PDB entry 5NSS | electron microscopy, 5.80 A resolution (low resolution: residue-level contacts below are approximate; hydrogen-bond / salt-bridge calls are withheld) | chains C and D of the 14 polymer chains in the assembly

== Chain C ==
Protein: DNA-directed RNA polymerase subunit beta
From: Escherichia coli K-12
Notes: EC 2.7.7.6
UniProtKB: P0A8V2 (RPOB_ECOLI); residue numbers follow UniProt; this construct covers 1-1342
Sequence (1342 residues; row label = number of the first residue in the row):
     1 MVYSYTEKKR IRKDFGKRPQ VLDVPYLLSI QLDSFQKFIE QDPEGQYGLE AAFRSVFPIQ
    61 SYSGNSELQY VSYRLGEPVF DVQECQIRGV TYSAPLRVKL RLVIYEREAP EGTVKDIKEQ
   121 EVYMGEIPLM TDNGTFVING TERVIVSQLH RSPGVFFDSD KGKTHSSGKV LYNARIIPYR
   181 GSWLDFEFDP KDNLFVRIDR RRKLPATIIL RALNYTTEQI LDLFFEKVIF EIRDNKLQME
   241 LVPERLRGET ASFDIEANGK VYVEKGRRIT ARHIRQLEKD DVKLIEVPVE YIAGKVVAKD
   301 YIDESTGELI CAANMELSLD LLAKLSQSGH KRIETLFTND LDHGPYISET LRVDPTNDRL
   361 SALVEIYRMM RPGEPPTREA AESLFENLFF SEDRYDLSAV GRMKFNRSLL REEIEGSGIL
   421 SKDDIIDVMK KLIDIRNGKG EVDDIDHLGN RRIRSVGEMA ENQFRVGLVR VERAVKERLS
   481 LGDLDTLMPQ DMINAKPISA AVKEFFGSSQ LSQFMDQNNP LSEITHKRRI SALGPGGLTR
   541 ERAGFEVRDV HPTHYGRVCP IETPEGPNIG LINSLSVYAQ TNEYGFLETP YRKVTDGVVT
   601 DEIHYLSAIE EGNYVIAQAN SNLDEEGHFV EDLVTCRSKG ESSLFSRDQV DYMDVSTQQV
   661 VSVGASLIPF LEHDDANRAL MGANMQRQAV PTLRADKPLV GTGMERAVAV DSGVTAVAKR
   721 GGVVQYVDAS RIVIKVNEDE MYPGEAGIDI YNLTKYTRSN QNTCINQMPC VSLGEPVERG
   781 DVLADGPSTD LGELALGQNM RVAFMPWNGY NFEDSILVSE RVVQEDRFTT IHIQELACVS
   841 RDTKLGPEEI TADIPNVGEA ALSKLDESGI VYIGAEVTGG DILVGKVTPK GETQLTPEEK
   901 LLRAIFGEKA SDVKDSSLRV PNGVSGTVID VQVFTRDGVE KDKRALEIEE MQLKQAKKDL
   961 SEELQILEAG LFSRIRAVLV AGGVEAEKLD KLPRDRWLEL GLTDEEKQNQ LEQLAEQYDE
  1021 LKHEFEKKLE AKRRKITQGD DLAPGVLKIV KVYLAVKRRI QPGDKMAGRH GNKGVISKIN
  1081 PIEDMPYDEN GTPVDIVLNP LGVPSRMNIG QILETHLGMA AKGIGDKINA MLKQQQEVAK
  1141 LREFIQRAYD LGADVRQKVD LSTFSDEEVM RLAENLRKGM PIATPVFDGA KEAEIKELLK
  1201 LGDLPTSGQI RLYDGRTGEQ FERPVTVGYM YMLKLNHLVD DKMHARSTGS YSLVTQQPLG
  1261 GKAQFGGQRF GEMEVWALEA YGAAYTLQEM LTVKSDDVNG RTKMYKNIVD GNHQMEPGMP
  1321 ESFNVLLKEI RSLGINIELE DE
Not modelled in the structure: 1341-1342

== Chain D ==
Protein: DNA-directed RNA polymerase subunit beta'
From: Escherichia coli K-12
Notes: EC 2.7.7.6
UniProtKB: P0A8T7 (RPOC_ECOLI); residue numbers follow UniProt; this construct covers 1-54, 99-1407
Sequence (1449 residues; each row starts with the number of its first residue; note: 2 numbers in that range are skipped by the numbering (no residue carries them; nothing is unmodelled there); a row labelled like 54A-54Z holds insertion residues (54A, then the next letters in order); X marks 42 residues of unknown identity (built as UNK)):
     1 MKDLLKFLKA QTKTEEFDAI KIALASPDMI RSWSFGEVKK PETINYRTFK PERD
54A-54Z GLFCARIFGPVKDYECLCGKYKRLKH
55A-55R RGVICEKCGVEVTQTKVR
    56 XXXXXXXXXX XXXXXXXXXX XXXXXXXXXX XXXXXXXXXX XX
    99 RERMGHIELA SPTAHIWFLK SLPSRIGLLL DMPLRDIERV LYFESYVVIE GGMTNLERQQ
   159 ILTEEQYLDA LEEFGDEFDA KMGAEAIQAL LKSMDLEQEC EQLREELNET NSETKRKKLT
   219 KRIKLLEAFV QSGNKPEWMI LTVLPVLPPD LRPLVPLDGG RFATSDLNDL YRRVINRNNR
   279 LKRLLDLAAP DIIVRNEKRM LQEAVDALLD NGRRGRAITG SNKRPLKSLA DMIKGKQGRF
   339 RQNLLGKRVD YSGRSVITVG PYLRLHQCGL PKKMALELFK PFIYGKLELR GLATTIKAAK
   399 KMVEREEAVV WDILDEVIRE HPVLLNRAPT LHRLGIQAFE PVLIEGKAIQ LHPLVCAAYN
   459 ADFDGDQMAV HVPLTLEAQL EARALMMSTN NILSPANGEP IIVPSQDVVL GLYYMTRDCV
   519 NAKGEGMVLT GPKEAERLYR SGLASLHARV KVRITEYEKD ANGELVAKTS LKDTTVGRAI
   579 LWMIVPKGLP YSIVNQALGK KAISKMLNTC YRILGLKPTV IFADQIMYTG FAYAARSGAS
   639 VGIDDMVIPE KKHEIISEAE AEVAEIQEQF QSGLVTAGER YNKVIDIWAA ANDRVSKAMM
   699 DNLQTETVIN RDGQEEKQVS FNSIYMMADS GARGSAAQIR QLAGMRGLMA KPDGSIIETP
   759 ITANFREGLN VLQYFISTHG ARKGLADTAL KTANSGYLTR RLVDVAQDLV VTEDDCGTHE
   819 GIMMTPVIEG GDVKEPLRDR VLGRVTAEDV LKPGTADILV PRNTLLHEQW CDLLEENSVD
   879 AVKVRSVVSC DTDFGVCAHC YGRDLARGHI INKGEAIGVI AAQSIGEPGT QLTMRTFHIG
   939 GAASRAAAES SIQVKNKGSI KLSNVKSVVN SSGKLVITSR NTELKLIDEF GRTKESYKVP
   999 YGAVLAKGDG EQVAGGETVA NWDPHTMPVI TEVSGFVRFT DMIDGQTITR QTDELTGLSS
  1059 LVVLDSAERT AGGKDLRPAL KIVDAQGNDV LIPGTDMPAQ YFLPGKAIVQ LEDGVQISSG
  1119 DTLARIPQES GGTKDITGGL PRVADLFEAR RPKEPAILAE ISGIVSFGKE TKGKRRLVIT
  1179 PVDGSDPYEE MIPKWRQLNV FEGERVERGD VISDGPEAPH DILRLRGVHA VTRYIVNEVQ
  1239 DVYRLQGVKI NDKHIEVIVR QMLRKATIVN AGSSDFLEGE QVEYSRVKIA NRELEANGKV
  1299 GATYSRDLLG ITKASLATES FISAASFQET TRVLTEAAVA GKRDELRGLK ENVIVGRLIP
  1359 AGTGYAYHQD RMRRRAAGEA PAAPQVTAED ASASLAELLN AGLGGSDNE
Not modelled in the structure: 1-14, 54A-54Z, 55A-55R, 1048-1055, 1377-1407

== Interface between chain C and chain D ==
Pairs across the interface (208):
  Asp549(C) - Pro750(D)
  Val550(C) - Pro750(D)
  Val550(C) - Phe773(D)
  His551(C) - Phe773(D)
  Tyr555(C) - Val769(D)
  Tyr555(C) - Leu770(D)
  Pro560(C) - Phe773(D)
  Gln618(C) - Val769(D)
  Gln618(C) - Leu770(D)
  Ala619(C) - Val769(D)
  Ser642(C) - Thr757(D)
  Ser642(C) - Leu770(D)
  Val660(C) - Val769(D)
  Glu672(C) - Gly766(D)
  Glu672(C) - Leu767(D)
  His673(C) - Phe763(D)
  His673(C) - Arg764(D)
  Asp675(C) - Arg744(D)
  Ala676(C) - Ser775(D)
  Ala676(C) - Thr776(D)
  Asn677(C) - Ala779(D)
  Asn677(C) - Leu783(D)
  Leu680(C) - Leu783(D)
  Pro806(C) - Asp505(D)
  Pro806(C) - Ala633(D)
  Pro806(C) - Ala637(D)
  Trp807(C) - Ala633(D)
  Asn808(C) - Pro359(D)
  Asn808(C) - Phe629(D)
  Asn808(C) - Ala633(D)
  Gly809(C) - Pro359(D)
  Gly809(C) - Phe629(D)
  Tyr810(C) - Val357(D)
  Tyr810(C) - Pro359(D)
  Tyr810(C) - Tyr360(D)
  Asn811(C) - Asp505(D)
  Phe812(C) - Pro451(D)
  Phe812(C) - Phe461(D)
  Phe812(C) - Gln504(D)
  Glu813(C) - Asp460(D)
  Glu813(C) - Phe461(D)
  Asp814(C) - Asp462(D)
  Ser815(C) - Val357(D)
  Ser815(C) - Phe461(D)
  Gln1061(C) - Lys445(D)
  Pro1062(C) - Gly444(D)
  Gly1063(C) - Ala446(D)
  Lys1065(C) - Asp462(D)
  Lys1073(C) - Asp462(D)
  Gly1074(C) - Phe461(D)
  Val1075(C) - Val354(D)
  Val1075(C) - Ile355(D)
  Val1075(C) - Phe461(D)
  Val1075(C) - Gly463(D)
  Ser1077(C) - Thr356(D)
  Ser1077(C) - Val357(D)
  Lys1078(C) - Gln448(D)
  Asn1099(C) - Gln504(D)
  Pro1100(C) - Ala637(D)
  Leu1101(C) - Gln504(D)
  Leu1101(C) - Asp505(D)
  Leu1101(C) - Leu508(D)
  Leu1101(C) - Met725(D)
  Pro1104(C) - Met725(D)
  Pro1104(C) - Gln736(D)
  Ser1105(C) - Gln736(D)
  Arg1106(C) - Asp462(D)
  Met1107(C) - Gln739(D)
  Met1107(C) - Phe763(D)
  Ile1109(C) - Leu740(D)
  Ile1109(C) - Phe763(D)
  Ile1112(C) - Val639(D)
  Ile1112(C) - Gly640(D)
  Ile1112(C) - Ile641(D)
  Leu1113(C) - Ile641(D)
  Glu1192(C) - Ile641(D)
  Glu1192(C) - Arg764(D)
  Lys1196(C) - Ile641(D)
  Gln1209(C) - Ser638(D)
  Glu1219(C) - Arg634(D)
  Phe1221(C) - Ala633(D)
  Phe1221(C) - Arg634(D)
  Glu1222(C) - Tyr512(D)
  Glu1222(C) - Arg634(D)
  Glu1222(C) - Ser635(D)
  Arg1223(C) - Phe719(D)
  Arg1223(C) - Met724(D)
  Pro1224(C) - Ser638(D)
  Val1225(C) - Gly636(D)
  Thr1226(C) - Ser638(D)
  Thr1226(C) - Val639(D)
  Val1239(C) - Val354(D)
  Val1239(C) - Lys445(D)
  Asp1240(C) - Lys445(D)
  Lys1242(C) - Val354(D)
  Lys1242(C) - Gly463(D)
  Met1243(C) - Gly351(D)
  Met1243(C) - Arg352(D)
  Met1243(C) - Met372(D)
  Met1243(C) - Lys445(D)
  His1244(C) - Ser350(D)
  His1244(C) - Gly351(D)
  His1244(C) - Arg352(D)
  Ala1245(C) - Ser350(D)
  Ala1245(C) - Gly351(D)
  Arg1246(C) - Tyr349(D)
  Arg1246(C) - Ser350(D)
  Arg1246(C) - Leu376(D)
  Ser1247(C) - Asp348(D)
  Ser1247(C) - Tyr349(D)
  Ser1247(C) - Leu376(D)
  Leu1253(C) - Asp248(D)
  Leu1253(C) - Pro251(D)
  Val1254(C) - Pro251(D)
  Val1254(C) - Leu252(D)
  Thr1255(C) - Gln340(D)
  Gln1257(C) - Arg339(D)
  Pro1258(C) - Arg346(D)
  Leu1259(C) - Arg346(D)
  Gly1260(C) - Arg346(D)
  Gly1266(C) - Arg346(D)
  Gly1267(C) - Arg346(D)
  Gly1267(C) - Val347(D)
  Gly1267(C) - Asp348(D)
  Gly1267(C) - Ser350(D)
  Gly1267(C) - His469(D)
  Gln1268(C) - Arg346(D)
  Gln1268(C) - Arg352(D)
  Gln1268(C) - Gln465(D)
  Arg1269(C) - Lys345(D)
  Phe1270(C) - Gly344(D)
  Phe1270(C) - Lys345(D)
  Phe1270(C) - Val347(D)
  Gly1271(C) - Gly344(D)
  Glu1272(C) - Arg798(D)
  Met1273(C) - Thr428(D)
  Met1273(C) - Arg798(D)
  Glu1274(C) - Asn424(D)
  Glu1274(C) - Ala426(D)
  Glu1274(C) - Thr428(D)
  Trp1276(C) - Thr797(D)
  Trp1276(C) - Arg798(D)
  Trp1276(C) - Val801(D)
  Trp1276(C) - Asp802(D)
  Ala1277(C) - Thr428(D)
  Leu1278(C) - Ile434(D)
  Glu1279(C) - Gln805(D)
  Glu1279(C) - Ala914(D)
  Glu1279(C) - Ile918(D)
  Ala1280(C) - Arg431(D)
  Ala1280(C) - Ile918(D)
  Tyr1281(C) - Arg431(D)
  Gly1282(C) - Gly1360(D)
  Gly1282(C) - Thr1361(D)
  Ala1284(C) - Ile1357(D)
  Ala1284(C) - Ala1359(D)
  Tyr1285(C) - Glu475(D)
  Tyr1285(C) - Thr1361(D)
  Leu1287(C) - Val1351(D)
  Leu1287(C) - Ile1357(D)
  Gln1288(C) - Asn1350(D)
  Gln1288(C) - Val1351(D)
  Gln1288(C) - Gly1354(D)
  Gln1288(C) - Arg1355(D)
  Gln1288(C) - Leu1356(D)
  Gln1288(C) - Ile1357(D)
  Leu1291(C) - Asn341(D)
  Leu1291(C) - Leu342(D)
  Leu1291(C) - Leu343(D)
  Leu1291(C) - Lys345(D)
  Leu1291(C) - Val1351(D)
  Thr1292(C) - Gly1354(D)
  Lys1294(C) - Val347(D)
  Lys1294(C) - Asp348(D)
  Ser1295(C) - Lys345(D)
  Ile1308(C) - Pro379(D)
  His1313(C) - Thr473(D)
  His1313(C) - Leu474(D)
  Pro1317(C) - Gly1354(D)
  Met1319(C) - Val1353(D)
  Pro1320(C) - Ile1352(D)
  Pro1320(C) - Val1353(D)
  Ser1322(C) - Gln340(D)
  Ser1322(C) - Asn341(D)
  Ser1322(C) - Lys345(D)
  Phe1323(C) - Asn341(D)
  Phe1323(C) - Ile1352(D)
  Leu1326(C) - Arg337(D)
  Lys1328(C) - Leu245(D)
  Lys1328(C) - Leu249(D)
  Glu1329(C) - Arg250(D)
  Glu1329(C) - Pro251(D)
  Glu1329(C) - Met330(D)
  Arg1331(C) - Pro243(D)
  Leu1333(C) - Trp115(D)
  Gly1334(C) - Ile114(D)
  Gly1334(C) - Trp115(D)
  Ile1335(C) - Trp115(D)
  Ile1335(C) - Phe116(D)
  Asn1336(C) - Ala23(D)
  Asn1336(C) - Leu24(D)
  Asn1336(C) - Ala25(D)
  Ile1337(C) - Ile22(D)
  Ile1337(C) - Ala23(D)
  Glu1338(C) - Lys21(D)
  Glu1338(C) - Ala23(D)
  Glu1338(C) - Leu24(D)
  Glu1340(C) - Lys21(D)
Interface residues without a listed pair, chain C (128 interface residues in all): Glu546, Pro552, His554, Ile561, Ile569, Asn620, Arg637, Phe804, Ile1076, Val1103, Phe1187, Tyr1251, Asp1296, Gly1318, Val1325, Ser1332, Leu1339
Interface residues without a listed pair, chain D (134 interface residues in all): Ile20, Met237, Leu239, Val253, Ile331, Ser353, Arg425, His430, Ala459, Met484, Tyr537, Ala632, Asn720, Ser721, Arg731, Gly732, Glu765, Asn768, Tyr772, Ala784, Ala1336, Arg1341, Gly1362

== Overview ==
128 residues of chain C face 134 of chain D across their interface.
Chain C is DNA-directed RNA polymerase subunit beta and chain D is DNA-directed RNA polymerase subunit beta',
both from Escherichia coli K-12; the structure, Cryo-EM structure of RNA polymerase-sigma54 holoenzyme with
promoter DNA and transcription activator PspF intermedate complex, was determined by electron microscopy
together with 5NSR from the same study.
